4JCF - chains D and E of the 5 polymer chains in the assembly; structure by X-ray diffraction, 2.20 A resolution.

[Chain D (and E)]
Protein: Major capsid protein VP1
Organism: JC polyomavirus
Notes: chain E of this document is another copy of the same molecule, construct and numbering; everything in this record applies to it too
UniProt: P03089 (VP1_POVJC); residues 22-289 here correspond to UniProt positions 23-290 (UniProt number = residue number + 1)
Amino-acid sequence (272 residues; numbered 18 to 289; the number before each row is that of its first residue):
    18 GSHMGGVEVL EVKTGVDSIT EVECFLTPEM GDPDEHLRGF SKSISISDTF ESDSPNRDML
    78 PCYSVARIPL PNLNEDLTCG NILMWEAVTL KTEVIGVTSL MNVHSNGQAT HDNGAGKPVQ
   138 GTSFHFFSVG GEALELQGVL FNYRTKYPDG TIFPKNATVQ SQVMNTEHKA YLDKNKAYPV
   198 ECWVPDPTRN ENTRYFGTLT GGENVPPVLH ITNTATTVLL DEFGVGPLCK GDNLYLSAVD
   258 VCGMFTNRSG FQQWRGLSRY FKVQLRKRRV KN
Unresolved in the structure: 18-23, 91-98, 289
Construct notes: expression tag (18-21); engineered mutation Phe268 (Ser269 in P03089)
What the authors report for this chain:
  - binding site for N-acetyl-alpha-neuraminic acid: Asn123, Ser266
  - binding site for N-acetylglucosamine: Asn123
  - binding site for beta-D-galactopyranose: Phe268
  - mutagenesis - S268F: decreased binding to LSTc
  - mutagenesis - S266F: abolished binding to LSTc (proposed by the authors, not directly observed)

[How chain D and chain E interact]
Residue-residue contacts - 125 pairs, chain D then chain E:
  Glu40(D) - Pro204(E)
  Glu40(D) - Thr205(E)
  Phe42(D) - Met181(E)  hydrophobic
  Phe42(D) - Thr183(E)
  Pro45(D) - Val180(E)  hydrophobic
  Glu52(D) - Val176(E)
  His53(D) - Tyr160(E)  hydrogen bond
  His53(D) - Arg161(E)
  His53(D) - Val176(E)
  His53(D) - Gln179(E)  hydrogen bond (backbone-side chain)
  Leu54(D) - Phe67(E)  hydrophobic
  Leu54(D) - Val176(E)
  Leu54(D) - Gln179(E)
  Arg55(D) - Val176(E)
  Arg55(D) - Gln177(E)  hydrogen bond
  Arg55(D) - Gln179(E)  hydrogen bond (backbone-side chain)
  Arg55(D) - Val180(E)
  Gly56(D) - Val180(E)
  Phe57(D) - Phe67(E)  hydrophobic
  Phe57(D) - Phe158(E)
  Phe57(D) - Gln179(E)
  Glu110(D) - Pro204(E)
  Glu110(D) - Tyr212(E)  hydrogen bond
  Ile112(D) - Val156(E)  hydrophobic
  Gly113(D) - Val156(E)
  Gly113(D) - Val201(E)
  Val114(D) - Val201(E)
  Val114(D) - Leu216(E)
  Thr115(D) - Tyr80(E)
  Thr115(D) - Phe141(E)
  Thr115(D) - Val197(E)  hydrogen bond (side chain-backbone)
  Thr115(D) - Glu198(E)
  Thr115(D) - Trp200(E)  hydrogen bond (side chain-backbone)
  Thr115(D) - Val201(E)
  Ser116(D) - Val156(E)
  Ser116(D) - Phe158(E)
  Ser116(D) - Glu198(E)  hydrogen bond (backbone-backbone)
  Met118(D) - Phe141(E)  hydrophobic
  Met118(D) - Val197(E)  hydrophobic
  Met118(D) - Leu216(E)  hydrophobic
  Met118(D) - Val258(E)  hydrophobic
  Met118(D) - Trp271(E)
  Asn119(D) - Asp70(E)  hydrogen bond
  Asn119(D) - Phe158(E)
  Asn119(D) - Thr162(E)
  Asn119(D) - Glu198(E)
  Val120(D) - Ile63(E)
  Val120(D) - Met261(E)  hydrophobic
  Val120(D) - Trp271(E)  hydrophobic
  His121(D) - Ser62(E)
  His121(D) - Ile63(E)
  His121(D) - Ser64(E)  hydrogen bond (backbone-backbone)
  His121(D) - Asp70(E)  salt bridge
  His121(D) - Pro72(E)
  His121(D) - Met76(E)
  His121(D) - Glu198(E)  salt bridge
  Ser122(D) - Ser64(E)
  Ser122(D) - Phe67(E)
  Ser122(D) - Asp70(E)
  Ser122(D) - Asn159(E)  hydrogen bond
  Asn123(D) - Ile63(E)
  Asn123(D) - Ser64(E)  hydrogen bond (backbone-backbone)
  Asn123(D) - Asp65(E)
  Asn123(D) - Thr66(E)
  Asn123(D) - Phe67(E)
  Gly124(D) - Ile63(E)
  Ala126(D) - Ile63(E)  hydrophobic
  Thr127(D) - Glu220(E)
  Thr127(D) - Gln269(E)
  His128(D) - Lys134(E)
  His128(D) - Thr263(E)
  His128(D) - Gly267(E)  hydrogen bond (side chain-backbone)
  His128(D) - Gln269(E)
  Asp129(D) - Ser266(E)
  Asp129(D) - Gly267(E)
  Asn130(D) - Ser266(E)  hydrogen bond (side chain-backbone)
  Asn130(D) - Gly267(E)
  Asn130(D) - Phe268(E)
  Gly131(D) - Ile63(E)
  Gly131(D) - Gly267(E)
  Gly131(D) - Gln269(E)
  Ala132(D) - Ile61(E)  hydrophobic
  Ala132(D) - Ile63(E)
  Ala132(D) - Met261(E)  hydrophobic
  Ala132(D) - Gln269(E)  hydrogen bond (backbone-side chain)
  Gly133(D) - Ile63(E)
  Lys134(D) - Glu220(E)
  Pro135(D) - Thr139(E)
  Pro135(D) - Gly219(E)
  Pro135(D) - Glu220(E)
  Gln137(D) - Gly219(E)
  Gln137(D) - Glu220(E)
  Pro223(D) - Gly218(E)
  Pro223(D) - Val222(E)  hydrophobic
  Pro224(D) - Leu216(E)
  Pro224(D) - Thr217(E)
  Pro224(D) - Gly218(E)  hydrogen bond (backbone-backbone)
  Val225(D) - Leu216(E)
  Leu226(D) - Thr215(E)
  Leu226(D) - Leu216(E)  hydrogen bond (backbone-backbone)
  His227(D) - Gly214(E)
  His227(D) - Thr215(E)  hydrogen bond
  Ile228(D) - Pro202(E)
  Ile228(D) - Phe213(E)
  Ile228(D) - Gly214(E)  hydrogen bond (backbone-backbone)
  Thr229(D) - Tyr212(E)  hydrogen bond (side chain-backbone)
  Thr229(D) - Phe213(E)
  Asn230(D) - Asn207(E)  hydrogen bond (side chain-backbone)
  Asn230(D) - Thr210(E)  hydrogen bond (side chain-backbone)
  Asn230(D) - Arg211(E)
  Asn230(D) - Tyr212(E)  hydrogen bond (side chain-backbone)
  Thr231(D) - Arg211(E)
  Thr231(D) - Phe213(E)
  Phe262(D) - Phe67(E)  hydrophobic
  Phe262(D) - Phe158(E)  hydrophobic
  Arg265(D) - Ile63(E)  hydrogen bond (side chain-backbone)
  Arg265(D) - Ser64(E)  hydrogen bond (side chain-backbone)
  Arg265(D) - Asp65(E)  salt bridge
  Arg272(D) - Leu157(E)  hydrogen bond (side chain-backbone)
  Arg272(D) - Phe158(E)  hydrogen bond (side chain-backbone)
  Arg272(D) - Gln179(E)  hydrogen bond (side chain-backbone)
  Ser275(D) - Val180(E)  hydrogen bond (side chain-backbone)
  Ser275(D) - Met181(E)
  Tyr277(D) - Pro204(E)  hydrogen bond (side chain-backbone)
  Tyr277(D) - Thr205(E)
Other interface residues (no listed pair), chain D (50 interface residues in all): Thr44, Leu117, Val136
Other interface residues (no listed pair), chain E (59 interface residues in all): Leu77, Gln125, Gln154, Cys199

[Summary]
50 residues of chain D face 59 of chain E across their interface, with 30 hydrogen bonds and 3 salt bridges.
Polar pairs include His121(D)-Asp70(E), His121(D)-Glu198(E) and Arg265(D)-Asp65(E). The paper reports a
binding site for N-acetyl-alpha-neuraminic acid at Asn123(D) and Ser266(D); S268F of chain D reduces binding
to LSTc.
Both chains are Major capsid protein VP1 (JC polyomavirus). Entry 4JCF (S268F Variant of JC Polyomavirus Major
Capsid Protein VP1 in Complex with LSTc) was determined by X-ray diffraction, deposited together with 4JCD and
4JCE.
